PDB entry 6B8H | electron microscopy, 3.60 A resolution | chains B and F of the 60 polymer chains in the assembly

[Chain B]
Molecule: ATP synthase subunit alpha, mitochondrial
Organism: Saccharomyces cerevisiae (strain ATCC 204508 / S288c)
UniProtKB: P07251 (ATPA_YEAST); residues 1-510 here correspond to UniProt positions 36-545 (UniProt number = residue number + 35)
Amino-acid sequence (510 residues; row label = number of the first residue in the row):
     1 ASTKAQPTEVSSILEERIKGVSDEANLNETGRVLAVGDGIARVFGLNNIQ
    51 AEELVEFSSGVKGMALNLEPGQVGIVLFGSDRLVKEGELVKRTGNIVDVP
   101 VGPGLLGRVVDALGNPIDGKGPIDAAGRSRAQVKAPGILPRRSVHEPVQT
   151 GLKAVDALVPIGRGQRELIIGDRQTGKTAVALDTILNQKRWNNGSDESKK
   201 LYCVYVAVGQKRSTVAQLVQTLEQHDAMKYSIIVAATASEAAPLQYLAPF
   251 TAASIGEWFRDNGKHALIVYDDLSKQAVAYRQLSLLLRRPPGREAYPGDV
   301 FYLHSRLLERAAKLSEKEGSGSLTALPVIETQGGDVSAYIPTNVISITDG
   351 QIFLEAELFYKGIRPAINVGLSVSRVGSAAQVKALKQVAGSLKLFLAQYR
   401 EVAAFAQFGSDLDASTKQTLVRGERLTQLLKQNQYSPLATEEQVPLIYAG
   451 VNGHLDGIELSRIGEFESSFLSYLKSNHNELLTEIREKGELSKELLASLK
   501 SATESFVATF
Not modelled in the structure: 1-12, 27-29, 408-409, 510
Curated features (UniProtKB/Swiss-Prot):
  - binding site (ATP): Gly171 to Thr178
  - site: Ser372 (Required for activity)
  - modified residue (Phosphoserine): Ser22, Ser143
Ion coordination: Mg2+: Thr178 (together with AMP-PNP)
Residues lining bound ligands:
  - AMP-PNP, molecule 1: Asp172, Arg173, Gln174, Thr175, Gly176, Lys177, Thr178, Ala179, Asp271, Glu330, Phe359, Arg364, Pro365, Gln432, Asn433, Gln434
  - AMP-PNP, molecule 2: Ile345, Ser346, Val373, Ser374, Arg375

[Chain F]
Molecule: ATP synthase subunit beta, mitochondrial
Organism: Saccharomyces cerevisiae (strain ATCC 204508 / S288c)
Notes: EC 3.6.3.14
UniProtKB: P00830 (ATPB_YEAST); residues 1-478 here correspond to UniProt positions 34-511 (UniProt number = residue number + 33)
Amino-acid sequence (478 residues; numbered 1 to 478; the number before each row is that of its first residue):
     1 ASAAQSTPITGKVTAVIGAIVDVHFEQSELPAILNALEIKTPQGKLVLEV
    51 AQHLGENTVRTIAMDGTEGLVRGEKVLDTGGPISVPVGRETLGRIINVIG
   101 EPIDERGPIKSKLRKPIHADPPSFAEQSTSAEILETGIKVVDLLAPYARG
   151 GKIGLFGGAGVGKTVFIQELINNIAKAHGGFSVFTGVGERTREGNDLYRE
   201 MKETGVINLEGESKVALVFGQMNEPPGARARVALTGLTIAEYFRDEEGQD
   251 VLLFIDNIFRFTQAGSEVSALLGRIPSAVGYQPTLATDMGLLQERITTTK
   301 KGSVTSVQAVYVPADDLTDPAPATTFAHLDATTVLSRGISELGIYPAVDP
   351 LDSKSRLLDAAVVGQEHYDVASKVQETLQTYKSLQDIIAILGMDELSEQD
   401 KLTVERARKIQRFLSQPFAVAEVFTGIPGKLVRLKDTVASFKAVLEGKYD
   451 NIPEHAFYMVGGIEDVVAKAEKLAAEAN
Not modelled in the structure: 1-6, 476-478
Curated features (UniProtKB/Swiss-Prot):
  - binding site (ATP): Gly157 to Thr164
  - modified residue: Thr79 (Phosphothreonine), Thr204 (Phosphothreonine), Ser340 (Phosphoserine)
Ion coordination: Mg2+: Thr164, Glu189 (together with AMP-PNP)
Residues lining bound ligands:
  - AMP-PNP, molecule 1: Gly158, Ala159, Gly160, Val161, Gly162, Lys163, Thr164, Val165, Glu189, Arg190, Glu193, Asp256, Tyr311, Tyr345, Pro346, Phe418, Ala421, Phe424
  - AMP-PNP, molecule 2: Ser355, Arg356, Tyr368

[How chain B and chain F interact]
Pairs across the interface - 101 pairs, chain B then chain F:
  Gly45(B) with Arg72(F), hydrogen bond (backbone-side chain)
  Leu46(B) with Arg72(F), hydrogen bond (backbone-side chain)
  Asn47(B) with Val71(F); Arg72(F)
  Asn48(B) with Val71(F)
  Ile49(B) with Val71(F); Arg72(F)
  Gln50(B) with Gly69(F); Leu70(F); Val71(F)
  Ala51(B) with Gly69(F), hydrogen bond (backbone-backbone); Leu70(F), hydrogen bond (backbone-backbone)
  Glu52(B) with Glu68(F)
  Asn67(B) with Val16(F); Ile17(F)
  Leu68(B) with Ala15(F); Val16(F), hydrogen bond (backbone-backbone); Leu70(F); Arg72(F)
  Glu69(B) with Thr14(F); Arg72(F), hydrogen bond (backbone-side chain)
  Pro70(B) with Thr14(F)
  Gln72(B) with Arg72(F), hydrogen bond (backbone-side chain)
  Val73(B) with Arg72(F)
  Lys134(B) with Glu224(F), salt bridge
  Ala135(B) with Asn223(F)
  Gly137(B) with Thr191(F)
  Ile138(B) with Thr191(F); Asn195(F), hydrogen bond (backbone-side chain); Phe219(F), hydrophobic
  Leu139(B) with Ile103(F); Asp104(F); Glu105(F); Tyr198(F), hydrophobic
  Arg141(B) with Thr191(F); Asn195(F), hydrogen bond (backbone-side chain)
  Arg142(B) with Asn195(F); Arg199(F)
  Ser143(B) with Asn195(F); Asp196(F); Arg199(F)
  Arg166(B) with Arg190(F)
  Arg289(B) with Leu271(F)
  Pro290(B) with Ala270(F); Pro276(F), hydrophobic
  Gly292(B) with Val279(F)
  Arg293(B) with Val279(F); Pro313(F); Ala314(F); Asp316(F), salt bridge; Asp319(F), salt bridge
  Gly298(B) with Glu267(F)
  Asp299(B) with Glu267(F)
  Phe301(B) with Arg260(F); Gln263(F)
  Tyr302(B) with Asn223(F); Glu224(F); Pro225(F); Arg229(F); Glu267(F)
  Ser305(B) with Met222(F), hydrogen bond (side chain-backbone)
  Glu309(B) with Arg190(F); Thr191(F), hydrogen bond; Met222(F); Asn223(F)
  Lys317(B) with Glu105(F), salt bridge
  Ser337(B) with Ala314(F); Asp315(F)
  Thr342(B) with Ala159(F); Tyr311(F), hydrogen bond (backbone-side chain); Ala314(F); Asp315(F)
  Ile345(B) with Ala159(F), hydrophobic; Arg190(F), hydrogen bond (backbone-side chain)
  Ser346(B) with Ala159(F); Arg190(F), hydrogen bond (backbone-side chain); Met222(F); Arg260(F), hydrogen bond; Tyr311(F), hydrogen bond
  Ile347(B) with Arg190(F), hydrogen bond (backbone-side chain); Met222(F), hydrophobic
  Thr348(B) with Arg190(F), hydrogen bond (backbone-side chain)
  Asp349(B) with Arg190(F), salt bridge; Arg192(F), salt bridge
  Gly370(B) with Glu341(F)
  Leu371(B) with Glu341(F)
  Ser374(B) with Phe424(F)
  Arg375(B) with Gly160(F); Arg190(F); Phe424(F)
  Val376(B) with Arg192(F)
  Ser378(B) with Val423(F), hydrogen bond (side chain-backbone); Phe424(F)
  Ser391(B) with Thr425(F), hydrogen bond (side chain-backbone)
  Leu394(B) with Gly343(F); Tyr458(F)
  Gln398(B) with Leu342(F), hydrogen bond (side chain-backbone); Tyr458(F)
  Glu401(B) with Glu341(F); Leu342(F)
  Phe405(B) with Met393(F), hydrophobic
Interface residues without a listed pair, chain B (63 interface residues in all): Leu66, Gly71, Pro136, Pro291, Arg306, Val336, Tyr339, Asn343, Val373, Ala379, Ala397
Interface residues without a listed pair, chain F (62 interface residues in all): Asp65, Thr67, Ile95, Glu189, Glu193, Gly194, Gln221, Gly280, Arg337, Ser340, Ile344, Tyr345, Ile388, Gly426

[Summary]
63 residues of chain B and 62 residues of chain F are in contact, with 21 hydrogen bonds and 6 salt bridges.
Polar pairs include Lys134(B)-Glu224(F), Arg293(B)-Asp316(F) and Arg293(B)-Asp319(F). One AMP-PNP molecule is
bound between chain B and chain F. Chain B binds AMP-PNP.
Here chain B is ATP synthase subunit alpha, mitochondrial and chain F is ATP synthase subunit beta,
mitochondrial, both from Saccharomyces cerevisiae (strain ATCC 204508 / S288c). Entry 6B8H (Mosaic model of
yeast mitochondrial ATP synthase monomer) was determined by electron microscopy together with 6B2Z from the
same study.
